PDB entry 1DS5 | X-ray diffraction, 3.16 A resolution | chains A and E of the 4 polymer chains in the assembly

# Chain A
Name: Casein kinase, alpha chain
From: Zea mays
Notes: EC 2.7.1.37
UniProt: P28523 (CSK2A_MAIZE); residues 6-337 here correspond to UniProt positions 1-332 (UniProt number = residue number - 5)
Sequence (332 residues; row label = number of the first residue in the row):
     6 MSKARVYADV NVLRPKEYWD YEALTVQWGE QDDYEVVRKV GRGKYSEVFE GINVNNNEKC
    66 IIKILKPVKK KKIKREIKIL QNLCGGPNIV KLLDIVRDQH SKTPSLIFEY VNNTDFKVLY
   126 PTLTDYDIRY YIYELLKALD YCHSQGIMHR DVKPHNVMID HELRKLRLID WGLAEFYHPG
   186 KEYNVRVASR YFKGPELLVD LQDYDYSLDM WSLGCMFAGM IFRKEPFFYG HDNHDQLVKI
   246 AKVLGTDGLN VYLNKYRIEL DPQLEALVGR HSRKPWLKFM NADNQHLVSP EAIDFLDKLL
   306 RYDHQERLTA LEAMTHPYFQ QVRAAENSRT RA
Not modelled in the structure: 334-337
UniProt features mapped onto this chain:
  - active site: Asp156 (Proton acceptor)
  - binding site (ATP): Val45 to Val53, Lys68
Small-molecule neighbours: adenosine monophosphate (AMP): Val45, Gly46, Val53, Ile66, Glu114, Val116, Asn118, Lys158, His160, Asn161, Met163, Ile174, Asp175

# Chain E
Name: Casein kinase, beta chain
Notes: EC 2.7.1.37
UniProt: P67870 (CSK2B_HUMAN); residue numbers follow UniProt; this construct covers 181-203
Sequence (23 residues; each row starts with the number of its first residue):
   181 NQFVPRLYGF KIHPMAYQLQ LQA
Not modelled in the structure: 181-187
UniProt features mapped onto this chain:
  - region: Tyr188 to His193 (Interaction with alpha subunit)
  - natural variant: Leu187 (L187R: In POBINDS)

# How chain A and chain E interact
Contacting residue pairs (4; chain A residue first):
  Val123(A) with Tyr197(E)
  Pro126(A) with Tyr197(E)
  Thr127(A) with Phe190(E)
  Glu167(A) with Gln200(E), hydrogen bond
Also at the interface, not in a pair above, chain A (5 interface residues in all): Lys122
Also at the interface, not in a pair above, chain E (5 interface residues in all): Lys191, Ile192

# Overview
The chain A/chain E interface involves 5 residues from each chain; the contacts include 1 hydrogen bond. The
hydrogen-bonded pair is Glu167(A)-Gln200(E). Ligands of chain A: adenosine monophosphate. UniProt lists
active-site residue Asp156(A) and 10 ATP-binding residues on chain A.
Here chain A is Casein kinase, alpha chain (Zea mays) and chain E is Casein kinase, beta chain. Entry 1DS5
(Dimeric crystal structure of the alpha subunit in complex with two beta peptides mimicking the architecture
...) was determined by X-ray diffraction.
